Entry 5JFC (X-ray diffraction, 1.60 A resolution); this record covers chains L and S.

Chain L:
Name: NADH-dependent Ferredoxin:NADP Oxidoreductase subunit alpha
Organism: Pyrococcus furiosus
Notes: EC 1.6.1.4
UniProtKB: Q8U195 (SUDHA_PYRFU); residue numbers follow UniProt; this construct covers 1-474
Amino-acid sequence (474 residues; numbered 1 to 474; the number before each row is that of its first residue):
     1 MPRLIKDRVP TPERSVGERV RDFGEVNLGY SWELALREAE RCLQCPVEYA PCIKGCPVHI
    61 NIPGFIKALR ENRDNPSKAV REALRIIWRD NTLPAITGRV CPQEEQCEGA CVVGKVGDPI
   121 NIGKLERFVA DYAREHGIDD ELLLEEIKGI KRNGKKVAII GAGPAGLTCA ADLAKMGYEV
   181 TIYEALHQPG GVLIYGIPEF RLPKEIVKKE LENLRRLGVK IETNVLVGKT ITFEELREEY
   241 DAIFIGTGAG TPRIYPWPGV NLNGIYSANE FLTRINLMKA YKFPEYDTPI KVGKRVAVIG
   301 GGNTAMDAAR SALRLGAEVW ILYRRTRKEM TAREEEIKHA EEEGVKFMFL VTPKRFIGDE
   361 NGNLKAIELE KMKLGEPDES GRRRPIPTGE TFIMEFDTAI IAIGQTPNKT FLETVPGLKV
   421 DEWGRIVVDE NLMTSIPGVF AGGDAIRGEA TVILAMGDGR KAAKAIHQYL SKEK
Disordered / not traced: 1, 375-382, 473-474
Bound ions: 4Fe-4S cluster Fe site 1: Cys42, Cys45, Cys52, Cys111; 4Fe-4S cluster Fe site 2: Cys56, Cys101, Cys107, Glu126
Residues lining bound ligands:
  - FAD (flavin-adenine dinucleotide): Val100, Cys101, Pro102, Ile160, Gly161, Ala162, Gly163, Pro164, Ala165, Gly166, Tyr183, Glu184, Ala185, Leu186, Gly191, Val192, Tyr195, Gly196, Ile197, Arg201, Val225, Leu226, Val227, Gly246, Thr247, Gly248, Ala249, Leu272, Asn303, Thr304, Asp307, Arg333, Gln405, Phe411, Gly442, Gly443, Asp444, Glu449, Ala450, Thr451, Val452, Ala455
  - 4Fe-4S cluster (SF4), molecule 1: Cys42, Leu43, Gln44, Cys45, Ala50, Pro51, Cys52, Ile62, Pro63, Cys111, Val112, Val113, Ile120, Ile122
  - 4Fe-4S cluster (SF4), molecule 2: Cys56, Pro57, Ile60, Ile62, Asn91, Thr97, Cys101, Gln103, Gln106, Cys107, Ile122, Gly123, Glu126, Ile453
UniProt features mapped onto this chain:
  - binding site ([4Fe-4S] cluster): Cys42, Cys45, Cys52, Cys56
  - binding site ([3Fe-4S] cluster): Cys101, Cys107, Cys111
What the authors report for this chain:
  - binding site for flavin-adenine dinucleotide: Arg201

Chain S:
Name: NADH-dependent Ferredoxin:NADP Oxidoreductase subunit beta
Organism: Pyrococcus furiosus
Notes: EC 1.6.1.4
UniProtKB: Q8U194 (SUDHB_PYRFU); residues 7-284 here correspond to UniProt positions 1-278 (UniProt number = residue number - 6)
Amino-acid sequence (284 residues; row label = number of the first residue in the row):
     1 MVVMVMMFKI LRKERLAPGI NLFEIESPRI AKHAKPGQFV MIRLHEKGER IPLTIADVDI
    61 SKGSITIVAQ EVGKTTRELG TYEAGDYILD VLGPLGKPSH IDYFGTVVMI GGGVGVAEIY
   121 PVAKAMKEKG NYVISILGFR TKDLVFWEDK LRSVSDEVIV TTNDGSYGMK GFTTHALQKL
   181 IEEGRKIDLV HAVGPAIMMK AVAELTKPYG IKTVASLNPI MVDGTGMCGA CRVTVGGEVK
   241 FACVDGPEFD AHLVDWDQLM NRLAYYRDLE KISLEKWERE RRMV
Disordered / not traced: 1-5
Construct notes: expression tag (1-6)
Bound ions: Mg2+: Glu49 (together with FAD); 2Fe-2S cluster Fe: Asp223, Cys228, Cys231, Cys243
Residues lining bound ligands:
  - FAD: Phe39, Glu49, Arg50, Ile51, Pro52, Leu53, Thr54, Val68, Ala69, Gln70, Val72, Gly73, Lys74, Thr75, Thr76, Val114, Glu118, Leu217, Asn218, Pro219, Ile220, Met221, Pro247, Leu263, Glu270
  - 2Fe-2S cluster (FES): Met221, Val222, Asp223, Gly224, Gly226, Met227, Cys228, Gly229, Ala230, Cys231, Phe241, Cys243
UniProt features mapped onto this chain:
  - binding site ([2Fe-2S] cluster): Cys228, Cys231, Cys243

How chain L and chain S interact:
Contacting residue pairs - 75 pairs, chain L then chain S:
  Ala185(L) - Leu92(S)
  His187(L) - Arg43(S)
  His187(L) - Arg50(S)  hydrogen bond
  His187(L) - Asp90(S)
  Tyr195(L) - Met227(S)
  Glu222(L) - Arg29(S)  salt bridge
  Asn224(L) - Phe8(S)
  Asn224(L) - Asp90(S)  hydrogen bond
  Asn224(L) - Val91(S)
  Asn224(L) - Leu92(S)
  Leu226(L) - Leu92(S)
  Leu226(L) - Leu95(S)  hydrophobic
  Lys229(L) - His33(S)
  Lys229(L) - Gln38(S)
  Lys229(L) - Pro94(S)
  Lys229(L) - Gly96(S)  hydrogen bond (side chain-backbone)
  Thr230(L) - Arg29(S)
  Thr230(L) - His33(S)  hydrogen bond (backbone-side chain)
  Thr230(L) - Gly93(S)  hydrogen bond (side chain-backbone)
  Thr230(L) - Pro94(S)
  Ile231(L) - Arg29(S)
  Thr232(L) - His33(S)
  Glu235(L) - Lys32(S)  salt bridge
  Glu235(L) - His33(S)  salt bridge
  Gly250(L) - Met227(S)
  Thr251(L) - Gly226(S)
  Pro252(L) - Gly226(S)
  Pro252(L) - Met227(S)
  Pro252(L) - Cys228(S)
  Ile254(L) - Phe241(S)  hydrophobic
  Val260(L) - Arg232(S)  hydrogen bond (backbone-side chain)
  Asn261(L) - Arg232(S)  hydrogen bond
  Asn261(L) - Val233(S)
  Asn261(L) - Thr234(S)  hydrogen bond
  Asn261(L) - Val239(S)
  Asn261(L) - Gln258(S)  hydrogen bond
  Asn261(L) - Arg262(S)  hydrogen bond (backbone-side chain)
  Leu262(L) - Arg262(S)
  Asn263(L) - Asn261(S)  hydrogen bond (side chain-backbone)
  Asn263(L) - Arg262(S)
  Asn263(L) - Tyr265(S)
  Gly264(L) - Tyr265(S)
  Ile265(L) - Arg232(S)  hydrogen bond (backbone-side chain)
  Tyr266(L) - Tyr266(S)  hydrogen bond
  Ser267(L) - Cys228(S)  hydrogen bond (side chain-backbone)
  Asn269(L) - Met227(S)  hydrogen bond (side chain-backbone)
  Glu270(L) - Cys228(S)
  Glu270(L) - Ala230(S)
  Glu270(L) - Tyr266(S)
  Arg274(L) - Ile220(S)
  Arg274(L) - Val222(S)
  Arg274(L) - Tyr266(S)  hydrogen bond
  Met278(L) - Gly48(S)
  Phe283(L) - Leu269(S)
  Phe283(L) - Ser273(S)
  Pro284(L) - Lys276(S)
  Glu285(L) - Lys47(S)
  Tyr286(L) - Glu46(S)  hydrogen bond
  Tyr286(L) - Lys47(S)
  Asp287(L) - His45(S)
  Asp287(L) - Lys47(S)  hydrogen bond (backbone-backbone)
  Asp287(L) - Gly48(S)
  Asp287(L) - Glu49(S)
  Asp287(L) - Lys74(S)  salt bridge
  Thr288(L) - Glu49(S)
  Pro289(L) - Glu49(S)
  Pro289(L) - Tyr266(S)  hydrophobic
  Pro289(L) - Leu269(S)  hydrophobic
  Ile290(L) - Leu269(S)
  Lys291(L) - Tyr265(S)  hydrogen bond (side chain-backbone)
  Lys291(L) - Asp268(S)  salt bridge
  Asn361(L) - Asn261(S)
  Gly362(L) - Asn261(S)
  Asn363(L) - Tyr265(S)
  Asn408(L) - Thr225(S)  hydrogen bond (side chain-backbone)
Also at the interface, not in a pair above, chain L (45 interface residues in all): Tyr183, Leu186, Val225, Thr273, Thr410
Also at the interface, not in a pair above, chain S (49 interface residues in all): Thr75, Glu78, Leu89, Pro98, Asp223, Gly229, Val244, Ile272

Summary:
45 residues of chain L face 49 of chain S across their interface; the contacts include 20 hydrogen bonds and 5
salt bridges. Among the polar pairs are Glu222(L)-Arg29(S), Glu235(L)-Lys32(S) and Glu235(L)-His33(S). Bound
to chain L: 4Fe-4S cluster and flavin-adenine dinucleotide. The paper reports a binding site for
flavin-adenine dinucleotide at Arg201(L).
Here chain L is NADH-dependent Ferredoxin:NADP Oxidoreductase subunit alpha and chain S is NADH-dependent
Ferredoxin:NADP Oxidoreductase subunit beta, both from Pyrococcus furiosus. Entry 5JFC (NADH-dependent
Ferredoxin:NADP Oxidoreductase (NfnI) from Pyrococcus furiosus) was determined by X-ray diffraction.
